Entry 4JO1 (X-ray diffraction, 2.03 A resolution); this record covers chains H and P of the 3 polymer chains in the assembly.

Chain H:
Molecule: monoclonal anti-HIV-1 gp120 V3 antibody R56 heavy chain
Organism: Oryctolagus cuniculus
Notes: fragment: Fab; antibody fragment or engineered binder
Amino-acid sequence (213 residues; numbered 2 to 213 plus 5 insertion-coded residues; 4 numbers in that range are skipped by the numbering (no residue carries them; nothing is unmodelled there); the number before each row is that of its first residue; a row labelled like 52A-52B holds insertion residues (52A, then the next letters in order)):
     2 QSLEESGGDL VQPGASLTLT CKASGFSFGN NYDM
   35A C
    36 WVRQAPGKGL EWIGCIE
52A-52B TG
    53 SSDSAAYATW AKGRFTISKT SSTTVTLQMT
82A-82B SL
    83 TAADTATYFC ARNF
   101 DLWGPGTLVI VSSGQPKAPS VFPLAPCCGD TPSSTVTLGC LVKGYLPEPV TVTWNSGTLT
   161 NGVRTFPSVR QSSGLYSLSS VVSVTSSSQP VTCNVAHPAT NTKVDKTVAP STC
Cystine bridges: Cys-22/Cys-92, Cys-35A/Cys-50, Cys-128/Cys-213, Cys-140/Cys-193

Chain P:
Molecule: gp120
Organism: Human immunodeficiency virus 1
Notes: fragment: third variable region (V3) crown
UniProtKB: Q9YX36 (Q9YX36_9HIV1); the author numbering skips numbers that UniProt does not, so the offset changes along the chain: 301-309 = UniProt 32-40; 312-325 = UniProt 41-54
Amino-acid sequence (23 residues; each row starts with the number of its first residue; note: 2 numbers in that range are skipped by the numbering (no residue carries them; nothing is unmodelled there)):
   301 NNTRKSIHI
   312 GPGRAFYTTG EIIG
Not modelled in the structure: 301-302, 315-325

Interface between chain H and chain P:
Residue-residue contacts (15):
  Asp-34(H) / Arg-304(P)  salt bridge
  Asp-34(H) / Ile-307(P)
  Asp-34(H) / His-308(P)  hydrogen bond (side chain-backbone)
  Cys-50(H) / Arg-304(P)
  Cys-50(H) / Ile-307(P)  hydrophobic
  Ile-51(H) / Arg-304(P)
  Glu-52(H) / Arg-304(P)
  Ser-54(H) / Thr-303(P)
  Ser-56(H) / Arg-304(P)  hydrogen bond (backbone-side chain)
  Ala-58(H) / Arg-304(P)
  Asn-95(H) / His-308(P)
  Asn-95(H) / Ile-309(P)
  Asn-95(H) / Gly-312(P)  hydrogen bond (backbone-backbone)
  Phe-96(H) / Ile-307(P)  hydrophobic
  Phe-96(H) / His-308(P)
Also at the interface, not in a pair above, chain H (11 interface residues in all): Trp-47, Asp-101
Also at the interface, not in a pair above, chain P (8 interface residues in all): Ser-306, Gly-314

Overview:
Chain H and chain P form an interface of 11 and 8 residues respectively, with 3 hydrogen bonds and 1 salt
bridge. Among the polar pairs are Asp-34(H)/Arg-304(P), Asp-34(H)/His-308(P) and Ser-56(H)/Arg-304(P).
Here chain H is monoclonal anti-HIV-1 gp120 V3 antibody R56 heavy chain (Oryctolagus cuniculus) and chain P is
gp120 (Human immunodeficiency virus 1). Entry 4JO1 (Crystal structure of rabbit mAb R56 Fab in complex with V3
crown of HIV-1 JR-FL gp120) was determined by X-ray diffraction together with 4JO2 and 4JO3 from the same
study.
